Entry 7XBK (electron microscopy, 3.70 A resolution); this record covers chains E and L of the 10 polymer chains in the assembly.

Chain E:
Protein: Isoform 2 of Caseinolytic peptidase B protein homolog
From: Homo sapiens
Notes: EC 3.6.1.-
Reference sequence: Q9H078 (CLPB_HUMAN), isoform Q9H078-2; residues 1-677 here = UniProt positions 1-677
Sequence (677 residues; row label = number of the first residue in the row):
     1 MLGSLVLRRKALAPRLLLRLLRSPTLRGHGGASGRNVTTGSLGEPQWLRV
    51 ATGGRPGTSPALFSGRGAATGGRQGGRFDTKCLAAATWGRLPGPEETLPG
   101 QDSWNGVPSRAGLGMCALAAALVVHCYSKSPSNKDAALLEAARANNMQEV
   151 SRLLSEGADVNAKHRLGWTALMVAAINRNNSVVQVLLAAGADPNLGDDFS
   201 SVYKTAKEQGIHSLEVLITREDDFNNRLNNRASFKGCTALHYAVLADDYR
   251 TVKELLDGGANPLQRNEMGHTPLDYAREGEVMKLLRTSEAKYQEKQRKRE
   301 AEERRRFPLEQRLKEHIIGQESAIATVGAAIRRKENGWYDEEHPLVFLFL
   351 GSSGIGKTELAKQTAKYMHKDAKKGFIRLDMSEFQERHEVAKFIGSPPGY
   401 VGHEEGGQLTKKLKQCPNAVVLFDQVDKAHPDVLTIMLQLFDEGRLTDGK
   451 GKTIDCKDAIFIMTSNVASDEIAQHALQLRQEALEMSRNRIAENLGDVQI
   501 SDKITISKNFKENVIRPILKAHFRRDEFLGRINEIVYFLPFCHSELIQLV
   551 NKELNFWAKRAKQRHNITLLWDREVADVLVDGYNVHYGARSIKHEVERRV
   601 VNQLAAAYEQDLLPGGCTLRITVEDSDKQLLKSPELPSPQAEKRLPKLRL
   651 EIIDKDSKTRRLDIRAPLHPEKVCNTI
Not modelled in the structure: 1-299, 302, 632-645, 663-677
Construct notes: engineered mutation Gln425 (Glu in Q9H078)
Curated features (UniProtKB/Swiss-Prot):
  - region: Pro92 to Cys126 (Autoinhibitory)
  - binding site (ATP): Arg620
  - site: Cys126, Tyr127 (Cleavage)
  - natural variant: Arg560 (G560R: In MGCA7A; this construct carries the variant), Cys617 (Y617C: In MGCA7B; this construct carries the variant), Arg620 (R620C: In SCN9)
  - mutagenesis: Arg178 (R178E: Shows higher order assembly but disaggregase activity is severely impaired by 70-80%)
Metal / ion sites: Mg2+: Thr358 (together with ATP)
Small-molecule neighbours:
  - ATP (adenosine-5'-triphosphate), molecule 1: His316, Ile317, Ile318, Gln320, Gly354, Ile355, Gly356, Lys357, Thr358, Glu359, Gln425, Thr464, Asn466, Phe541, Leu549, Lys552, Ala589, Arg590, Lys593
  - ATP, molecule 2: Asp442, Glu527, Arg531
Reported in the primary citation:
  - binding site for ATP: Ile317, Ile318, Lys357, Thr358, Asn466, Arg531, Phe541, Arg590
  - Mg2+ coordination: Thr358
  - binding site for Unknown peptide (chain L): His388, Gly399 to Gly402
  - binding site for Unknown peptide (chain L): Tyr400 (proposed by the authors, not directly observed)
  - mutagenesis - E425Q: abolished catalytic activity (disaggregase activity)
  - disease-associated variants - A239T, Y242C, R378G, M381I, R445Q, C456R, E471K, Y537C, A561V, Y587C, R598C, E609K, G616V, R620P, I652N (proposed by the authors, not directly observed)
  - disease-associated variants - T358K, N466K, R531G, R531Q, R590C: decreased catalytic activity (citing earlier work)
  - disease-associated variants - T238M: decreased catalytic activity (disaggregase activity) (citing earlier work)
  - disease-associated variants - R250* (citing earlier work)

Chain L:
Protein: Unknown peptide
From: Homo sapiens
Sequence (17 residues; numbered 1 to 17; the number before each row is that of its first residue; X marks 17 residues of unknown identity (built as UNK)):
     1 XXXXXXXXXXXXXXXXX

Chain E / chain L interface:
Interface residues of chain E (facing chain L), 4 residues: His388, Gly399, Tyr400, Val401

In short:
Chain E and chain L make no direct contact in this assembly. Ligands of chain E: ATP. From the paper: a
binding site for ATP at Ile317(E), Ile318(E) and Lys357(E) among others; T358K, N466K and R531G of chain E,
among others, reduce catalytic activity; 7 substitutions were tested in all.
Chain E is Isoform 2 of Caseinolytic peptidase B protein homolog and chain L is Unknown peptide, both from
Homo sapiens; the structure, Structure and mechanism of a mitochondrial AAA+ disaggregase CLPB, was determined
by electron microscopy together with 7XC5 from the same study.
